9GR9 - chains A and B; structure by X-ray diffraction, 2.25 A resolution.

== Chain A (and B) ==
Name: Transcription regulator protein BACH1
Organism: Homo sapiens
Notes: chain B of this document is another copy of the same molecule, construct and numbering; everything in this record applies to it too
UniProtKB: O14867 (BACH1_HUMAN); residue numbers follow UniProt; this construct covers 7-128
Chain sequence (124 residues; each row starts with the number of its first residue):
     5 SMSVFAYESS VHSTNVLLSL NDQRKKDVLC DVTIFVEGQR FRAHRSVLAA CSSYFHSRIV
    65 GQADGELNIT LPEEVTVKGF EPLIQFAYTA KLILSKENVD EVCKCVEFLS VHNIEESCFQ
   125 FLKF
Disordered / not traced: 5-6, 128 (chain B: 124-128)
Differences from the reference sequence: expression tag (5-6)

== Interface between chain A and chain B ==
Pairs across the interface (75):
  S7(A) with S99(B); K100(B)
  V8(A) with I97(B), hydrophobic; L98(B)
  F9(A) with L96(B); I97(B); L98(B), hydrogen bond (backbone-backbone)
  A10(A) with L96(B)
  Y11(A) with A94(B); K95(B); L96(B), hydrogen bond (backbone-backbone)
  E12(A) with A94(B); K95(B), salt bridge
  S13(A) with A94(B), hydrogen bond (backbone-backbone)
  H16(A) with L21(B); C55(B); F90(B), hydrogen bond (side chain-backbone); A91(B), hydrogen bond (side chain-backbone); A94(B)
  S17(A) with S17(B), hydrogen bond; T18(B); L21(B)
  T18(A) with S17(B)
  N19(A) with N117(B)
  L21(A) with H16(B)
  S23(A) with A54(B)
  L24(A) with S50(B)
  Q27(A) with S50(B), hydrogen bond (side chain-backbone); A54(B)
  L33(A) with A53(B), hydrophobic; I63(B), hydrophobic; V64(B), hydrophobic
  H48(A) with S50(B)
  S50(A) with L24(B); Q27(B), hydrogen bond (backbone-side chain); H48(B)
  A53(A) with L33(B), hydrophobic
  A54(A) with S23(B)
  C55(A) with H16(B); V20(B), hydrophobic
  I63(A) with L33(B), hydrophobic
  D68(A) with G69(B); E70(B)
  F90(A) with Y11(B), hydrophobic; H16(B)
  A91(A) with H16(B), hydrogen bond (backbone-side chain)
  A94(A) with Y11(B); E12(B); S13(B), hydrogen bond (backbone-backbone); H16(B)
  K95(A) with Y11(B); E12(B), salt bridge
  L96(A) with F9(B); A10(B); Y11(B), hydrogen bond (backbone-backbone)
  I97(A) with F9(B)
  L98(A) with V8(B); F9(B), hydrogen bond (backbone-backbone)
  S99(A) with S7(B)
  K100(A) with S5(B), hydrogen bond (side chain-backbone); M6(B), hydrogen bond (side chain-backbone); S7(B), hydrogen bond (backbone-backbone)
  N117(A) with Y11(B), hydrogen bond (backbone-side chain); S13(B); V15(B); H16(B), hydrogen bond; N19(B)
  I118(A) with Y11(B)
  E119(A) with Y11(B), hydrogen bond
  C122(A) with F9(B), hydrophobic
  F125(A) with S5(B), hydrogen bond (backbone-backbone); M6(B), hydrogen bond (backbone-backbone); F9(B), hydrophobic
  L126(A) with M6(B); S7(B)
Also at the interface, not in a pair above, chain A (43 interface residues in all): V20, V32, R49, H116, K127
Also at the interface, not in a pair above, chain B (41 interface residues in all): R49, V51

== Overview ==
43 residues of chain A face 41 of chain B across their interface, with 20 hydrogen bonds and 2 salt bridges.
Among the polar pairs are E12(A)-K95(B), H16(A)-F90(B) and H16(A)-A91(B).
Both chains are Transcription regulator protein BACH1 (Homo sapiens). Entry 9GR9 (Homodimer of BACH1 BTB
domain) was determined by X-ray diffraction, deposited together with 8S7D, 8S7E, 9GP5 and 9GRA.
